9HI7 - chains A and B of the 4 polymer chains in the assembly; structure by X-ray diffraction, 2.81 A resolution.

[Chain A]
Protein: Major histocompatibility complex class I-related gene protein
Organism: Homo sapiens
UniProtKB: Q95460 (HMR1_HUMAN); residues 1-270 here correspond to UniProt positions 23-292 (UniProt number = residue number + 22)
Sequence (290 residues; numbered 0 to 289; the number before each row is that of its first residue; numbering starts at 0):
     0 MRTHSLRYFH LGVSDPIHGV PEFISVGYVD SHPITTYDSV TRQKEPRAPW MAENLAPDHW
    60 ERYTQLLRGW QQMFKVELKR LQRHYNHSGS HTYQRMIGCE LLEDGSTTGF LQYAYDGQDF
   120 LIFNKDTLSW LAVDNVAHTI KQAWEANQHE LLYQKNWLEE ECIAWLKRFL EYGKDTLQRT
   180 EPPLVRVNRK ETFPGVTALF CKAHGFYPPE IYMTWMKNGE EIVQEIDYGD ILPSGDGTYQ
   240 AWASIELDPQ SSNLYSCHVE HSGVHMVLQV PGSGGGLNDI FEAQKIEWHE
Not modelled in the structure: 190-194, 246-247, 270-289
Construct notes: initiating methionine (0); engineered mutation H9 (Arg31 in Q95460); conflict S261 (Cys283 in Q95460); expression tag (271-289)
UniProt features mapped onto this chain:
  - binding site (5-(2-oxoethylideneamino)-6-(D-ribitylamino)uracil): S24, K43, R94, Y152, Q153
  - binding site (5-(2-oxopropylideneamino)-6-(D-ribitylamino)uracil): S24, K43, R94, Y152, Q153
  - binding site (7-hydroxy-6-methyl-8-(1-D-ribityl)lumazine): S24, K43, R94, Y152, Q153
  - binding site (2-amino-4-oxopteridine-6-carbaldehyde): K43
  - binding site (8-(9H-purin-6-yl)-2-oxa-8-azabicyclo[3.3.1]nona-3,6-diene-4,6-dicarbaldehyde): K43, H58, R94
  - binding site (pyridoxal): K43
  - glycosylation: N85 (N-linked (GlcNAc...) asparagine)
Disulfide bonds: C98-C161, C200-C256
What the authors report for this chain:
  - conformationally variable residues (side-chain flip): L65, W69
  - mutagenesis - R9H (Kd 10.5 uM): increased binding to MC.7.G5 TCR
  - mutagenesis - K43A: abolished binding to MC.7.G5 TCR

[Chain B]
Protein: Beta-2-microglobulin
Organism: Homo sapiens
UniProtKB: P61769 (B2MG_HUMAN); residues 1-99 here correspond to UniProt positions 21-119 (UniProt number = residue number + 20)
Sequence (100 residues; each row starts with the number of its first residue; numbering starts at 0):
     0 MIQRTPKIQV YSRHPAENGK SNFLNCYVSG FHPSDIEVDL LKNGERIEKV EHSDLSFSKD
    60 WSFYLLYYTE FTPTEKDEYA CRVNHVTLSQ PKIVKWDRDM
Not modelled in the structure: 98-99
Construct notes: initiating methionine (0)
UniProt features mapped onto this chain:
  - modified residue: Q2 (Pyrrolidone carboxylic acid)
  - glycosylation: I1 (N-linked (Glc) (glycation) isoleucine), K19 (N-linked (Glc) (glycation) lysine), K41 (N-linked (Glc) (glycation) lysine), K48 (N-linked (Glc) (glycation) lysine), K58 (N-linked (Glc) (glycation) lysine), K91 (N-linked (Glc) (glycation) lysine), K94 (N-linked (Glc) (glycation) lysine)
Disulfide bonds: C25-C80

[Interface between chain A and chain B]
Residue-residue contacts (48; chain A residue first):
  R6(A) - K58(B)
  F8(A) - F56(B)  hydrophobic
  F8(A) - S57(B)
  L10(A) - F56(B)  hydrophobic
  I16(A) - D34(B)
  I23(A) - F56(B)  hydrophobic
  V25(A) - F56(B)  hydrophobic
  Y27(A) - S55(B)
  Y27(A) - F56(B)  hydrogen bond (side chain-backbone)
  R46(A) - D53(B)  salt bridge
  S89(A) - M0(B)
  T91(A) - H31(B)  hydrogen bond
  Q93(A) - H31(B)
  Q93(A) - W60(B)
  Q93(A) - F62(B)
  M95(A) - K58(B)
  M95(A) - W60(B)  hydrophobic
  Q111(A) - W60(B)
  Y112(A) - W60(B)
  A113(A) - W60(B)
  D115(A) - I1(B)
  D115(A) - H31(B)
  G116(A) - R3(B)  hydrogen bond (backbone-side chain)
  G116(A) - H31(B)  hydrogen bond (backbone-side chain)
  G116(A) - W60(B)
  Q117(A) - I1(B)
  D118(A) - W60(B)  hydrogen bond
  R185(A) - P14(B)
  R185(A) - R97(B)
  N187(A) - R97(B)
  K201(A) - R97(B)
  H203(A) - P14(B)
  D229(A) - K6(B)  salt bridge
  D229(A) - Q8(B)  hydrogen bond
  L231(A) - Q8(B)
  L231(A) - Y10(B)
  L231(A) - Y26(B)  hydrophobic
  P232(A) - Y10(B)  hydrogen bond (backbone-side chain)
  P232(A) - N24(B)
  P232(A) - Y26(B)  hydrophobic
  P232(A) - L65(B)
  S233(A) - R12(B)  hydrogen bond (backbone-side chain)
  S233(A) - N24(B)  hydrogen bond (backbone-side chain)
  G234(A) - R12(B)
  D235(A) - R12(B)
  Q239(A) - Y10(B)
  Q239(A) - S11(B)  hydrogen bond (side chain-backbone)
  Q239(A) - R12(B)
Interface residues without a listed pair, chain A (34 interface residues in all): V12, V19, H90, R94
Interface residues without a listed pair, chain B (27 interface residues in all): H13, S33, L54, D59, Y63

[Overview]
34 residues of chain A face 27 of chain B across their interface, with 10 hydrogen bonds and 2 salt bridges.
Polar pairs include R46(A)-D53(B), D229(A)-K6(B) and Y27(A)-F56(B). The paper reports that R9H of chain A
increases binding to MC.7.G5 TCR; conformational variability at L65(A) and W69(A).
Chain A is Major histocompatibility complex class I-related gene protein and chain B is Beta-2-microglobulin,
both from Homo sapiens; the structure, Structure of MC.7.G5 T cell receptor in complex with MR1 R9H, was
determined by X-ray diffraction.
